Entry 8HXY (electron microscopy, 3.10 A resolution); this record covers chains E and I of the 15 polymer chains in the assembly.

# Chain E
Molecule: Histone H3
Organism: Xenopus laevis
UniProt: A0A310TTQ1 (A0A310TTQ1_XENLA); residues 1-135 here correspond to UniProt positions 2-136 (UniProt number = residue number + 1)
Sequence (135 residues; numbered 1 to 135; the number before each row is that of its first residue):
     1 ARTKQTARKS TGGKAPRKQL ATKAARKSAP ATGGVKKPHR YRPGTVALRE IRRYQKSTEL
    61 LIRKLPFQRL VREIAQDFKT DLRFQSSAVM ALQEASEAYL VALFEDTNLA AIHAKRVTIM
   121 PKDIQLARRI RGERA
Not modelled in the structure: 20-37, 135
Construct notes: engineered mutation Ala110 (Cys111 in A0A310TTQ1)
Modified residues: Lys36 (2-{[(2R)-2-amino-2-carboxyethyl]sulfanyl}-N,N,N-trimethylethanaminium; ML3)

# Chain I
Molecule: 352-nt DNA strand
Sequence (352 nucleotides; row label = number of the first residue in the row; numbers below 1 keep their minus sign (DG-8 is residue -8)):
    -8 GAATTCGATA TCGAGAATCC CGGTGCCGAG GCCGCTCAAT TGGTCGTAGA CAGCTCTAGC
    52 ACCGCTTAAA CGCACGTACG CGCTGTCCCC CGCGTTTTAA CCGCCAAGGG GATTACTCCC
   112 TAGTCTCCAG GCACGTGTCA GATATATACA TCCTGTGCAT GTATTGAAAG TACTGCCAGT
   172 TCTAGACTGG AGAATCCCGG TGCCGAGGCC GCTCAATTGG TCGTAGACAG CTCTAGCACC
   232 GCTTAAACGC ACGTACGCGC TGTCCCCCGC GTTTTAACCG CCAAGGGGAT TACTCCCTAG
   292 TCTCCAGGCA CGTGTCAGAT ATATACATCC TGTGCATGTA TTGAACAGCG AT
Not modelled in the structure: -8 to 163, 334-343

# Interface between chain E and chain I
Pairs across the interface (24; chain E residue first):
  His39(E) - DC320(I)  base contact
  His39(E) - DC321(I)  sugar contact
  Arg40(E) - DC321(I)  sugar contact
  Tyr41(E) - DC320(I)  sugar contact
  Tyr41(E) - DC321(I)  sugar contact
  Arg42(E) - DA246(I)  salt bridge to the phosphate
  Arg42(E) - DC321(I)  hydrogen bond to the phosphate
  Arg42(E) - DT322(I)  salt bridge to the phosphate
  Thr45(E) - DC320(I)  sugar contact
  Thr45(E) - DC321(I)  hydrogen bond to the phosphate
  Arg63(E) - DA237(I)  salt bridge to the phosphate
  Arg72(E) - DC228(I)  salt bridge to the phosphate
  Arg83(E) - DG227(I)  sugar contact
  Arg83(E) - DC228(I)  phosphate contact
  Phe84(E) - DG227(I)  sugar contact
  Phe84(E) - DC228(I)  hydrogen bond to the phosphate
  Gln85(E) - DG227(I)  phosphate contact
  Ser86(E) - DG227(I)  hydrogen bond to the phosphate
  Arg116(E) - DG248(I)  phosphate contact
  Arg116(E) - DC249(I)  salt bridge to the phosphate
  Val117(E) - DC247(I)  phosphate contact
  Val117(E) - DG248(I)  hydrogen bond to the phosphate
  Thr118(E) - DG248(I)  hydrogen bond to the phosphate
  Met120(E) - DC249(I)  phosphate contact
Interface residues without a listed pair, chain E (17 interface residues in all): Pro43, Gln68
Interface residues without a listed pair, chain I (13 interface residues in all): DA238, DC243, DT245

# Summary
17 residues of chain E and 13 residues of chain I are in contact; the contacts include 6 hydrogen bonds and 5
salt bridges. Among the polar pairs are Arg42(E)-DC321(I), Thr45(E)-DC321(I) and Phe84(E)-DC228(I).
Here chain E is Histone H3 (Xenopus laevis) and chain I is a 352-nt DNA strand. Entry 8HXY (Cryo-EM structure
of the histone deacetylase complex Rpd3S in complex with nucleosome) was determined by electron microscopy
(same publication as 8HXX, 8HXZ, 8HY0 and 8JHO).
